3QB2 - chain A; structure by X-ray diffraction, 2.50 A resolution.

# Chain A
Protein: Immunity factor for SPN
Organism: Streptococcus pyogenes
UniProtKB: Q2VJ58 (Q2VJ58_STRPY); numbering as in UniProt (aligned over 1-161)
Sequence (187 residues; row label = number of the first residue in the row):
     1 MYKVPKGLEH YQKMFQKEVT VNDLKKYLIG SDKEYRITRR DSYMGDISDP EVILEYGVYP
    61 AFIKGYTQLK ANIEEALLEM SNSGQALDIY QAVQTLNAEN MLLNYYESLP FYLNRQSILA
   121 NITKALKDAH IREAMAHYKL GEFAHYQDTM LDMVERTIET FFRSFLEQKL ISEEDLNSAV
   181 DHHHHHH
Not modelled in the structure: 157-187
Sequence notes: expression tag (182-187)
Modified positions: Mse1, Mse14, Mse44, Mse80, Mse101, Mse135, Mse150, Mse153 (selenomethionine; parent Met)
Reported in the primary citation:
  - conformationally variable residues (order/disorder transition): Mse1 to Glu9, Ser42

# In short
The paper reports conformational variability at Mse1 and Ser42.
Chain A is Immunity factor for SPN (Streptococcus pyogenes); the structure, The Crystal Structure of Immunity
Factor for SPN (IFS), was determined by X-ray diffraction (same publication as 3PNT).
